Entry 4CSS (X-ray diffraction, 1.07 A resolution); this record covers chain A.

# Chain A
Molecule: Protein fimh
From: Escherichia coli K-12
Notes: fragment: lectin domain, residues 22-180
UniProt: P08191 (FIMH_ECOLI); residues 1-159 here correspond to UniProt positions 22-180 (UniProt number = residue number + 21)
Sequence (163 residues; each row starts with the number of its first residue):
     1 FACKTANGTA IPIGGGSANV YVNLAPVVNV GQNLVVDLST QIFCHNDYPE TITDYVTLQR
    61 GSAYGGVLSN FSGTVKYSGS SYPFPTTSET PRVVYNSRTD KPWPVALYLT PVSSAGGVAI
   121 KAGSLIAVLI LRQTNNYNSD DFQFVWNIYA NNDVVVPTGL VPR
Disordered / not traced: 113-115, 159-163
Differences from the reference sequence: expression tag (160-163)
Cystine bridges: Cys-3/Cys-44
Small-molecule neighbours: CWX (4'-(alpha-D-Mannopyranosyloxy)-biphenyl-4-methyl sulfonamide): Phe-1, Ile-13, Asn-46, Asp-47, Tyr-48, Ile-52, Asp-54, Gln-133, Asn-135, Tyr-137, Asp-140, Phe-142

# Summary
Chain A binds compound CWX.
Chain A is Protein fimh (Escherichia coli K-12); the structure, Crystal structure of FimH in complex with a
sulfonamide biphenyl alpha D-mannoside, was determined by X-ray diffraction (same publication as 4CST).
